Entry 7W1N (X-ray diffraction, 1.88 A resolution); this record covers chain A.

# Chain A
Name: Leaf-branch compost cutinase
Source organism: Unknown prokaryotic organism
Notes: EC 3.1.1.74, 3.1.1.101
UniProt: G9BY57 (PETH_UNKP); numbering as in UniProt (aligned over 36-293)
Chain sequence (270 residues; numbered 24 to 293; the number before each row is that of its first residue):
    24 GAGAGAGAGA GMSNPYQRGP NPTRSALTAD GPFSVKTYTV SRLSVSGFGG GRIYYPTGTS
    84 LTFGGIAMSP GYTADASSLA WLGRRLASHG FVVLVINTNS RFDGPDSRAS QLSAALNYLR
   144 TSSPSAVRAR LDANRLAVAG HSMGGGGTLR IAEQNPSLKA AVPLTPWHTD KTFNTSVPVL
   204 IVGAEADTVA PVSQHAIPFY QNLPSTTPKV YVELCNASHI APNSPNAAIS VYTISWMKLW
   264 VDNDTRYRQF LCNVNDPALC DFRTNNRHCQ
Disordered / not traced: 24-35
Sequence notes: expression tag (24-35); engineered mutation Lys59 (Ala in G9BY57), Arg75 (Val in G9BY57), Gly127 (Tyr in G9BY57), Cys238 (Asp in G9BY57), Ile243 (Phe in G9BY57), Pro248 (Asn in G9BY57), Cys283 (Ser in G9BY57)
Disulfide bonds: Cys238-Cys283, Cys275-Cys292
Residues lining bound ligands: bicine (BCN): Phe125, Asp126, Gly127, Pro128, Asp129, Ser130

# In short
Bound to chain A: bicine.
Chain A is Leaf-branch compost cutinase (Unknown prokaryotic organism); the structure, Complex structure of a
leaf-branch compost cutinase variant LCC ICCG_KRP, was determined by X-ray diffraction (same publication as
7VVC, 7VVE, 7W44 and 7W45).
